5XY4 - chains B and D of the 4 polymer chains in the assembly; structure by X-ray diffraction, 1.80 A resolution.

[Chain B (and D)]
Name: Catalase
Organism: Mycothermus thermophilus
Notes: EC 1.11.1.6; chain D of this document is another copy of the same molecule, construct and numbering; everything in this record applies to it too
UniProtKB: M4GGR7 (M4GGR7_9PEZI); residues 21-698 here correspond to UniProt positions 22-699 (UniProt number = residue number + 1)
Amino-acid sequence (678 residues; numbered 21 to 698; the number before each row is that of its first residue):
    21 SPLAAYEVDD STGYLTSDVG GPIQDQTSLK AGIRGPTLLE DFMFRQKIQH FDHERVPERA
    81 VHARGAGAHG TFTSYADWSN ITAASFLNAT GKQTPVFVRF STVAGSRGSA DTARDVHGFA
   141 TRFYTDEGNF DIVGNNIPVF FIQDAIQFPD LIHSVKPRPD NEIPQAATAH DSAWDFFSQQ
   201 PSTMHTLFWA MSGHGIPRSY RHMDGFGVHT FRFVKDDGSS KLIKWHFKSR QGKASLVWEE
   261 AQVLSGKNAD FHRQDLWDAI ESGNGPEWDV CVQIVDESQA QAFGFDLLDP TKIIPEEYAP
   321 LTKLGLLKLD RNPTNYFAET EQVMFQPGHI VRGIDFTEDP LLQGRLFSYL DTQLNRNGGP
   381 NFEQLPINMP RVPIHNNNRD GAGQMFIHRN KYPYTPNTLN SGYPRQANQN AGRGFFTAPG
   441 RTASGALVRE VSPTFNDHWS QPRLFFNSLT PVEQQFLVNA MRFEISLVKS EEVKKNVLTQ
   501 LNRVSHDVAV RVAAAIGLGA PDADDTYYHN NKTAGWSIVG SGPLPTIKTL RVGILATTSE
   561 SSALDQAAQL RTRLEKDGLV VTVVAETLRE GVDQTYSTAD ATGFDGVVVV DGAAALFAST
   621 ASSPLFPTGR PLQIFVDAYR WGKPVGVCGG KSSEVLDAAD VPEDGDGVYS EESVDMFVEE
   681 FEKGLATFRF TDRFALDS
Differences from the reference sequence: engineered mutation Trp536 (Val537 in M4GGR7)
Metal / ion sites: Ca2+ near Ser255 (its only coordinating residue here); cis-heme d hydroxychlorin gamma-spirolactone Fe near Tyr369 (its only coordinating residue here)
Small-molecule neighbours:
  - cis-heme d hydroxychlorin gamma-spirolactone (HDD), molecule 1: Ile68, Phe71, Asp72
  - cis-heme d hydroxychlorin gamma-spirolactone (HDD), molecule 2: Arg79, Ala80, Val81, His82, Arg119, Ser121, Gly138, Phe139, Ala140, Val153, Gly154, Asn155, Phe160, Ala165, Phe168, Val228, His229, Val343, Phe345, Leu361, Gly364, Arg365, Ser368, Tyr369, Thr372, Gln373, Arg376
Reported in the primary citation:
  - mutagenesis - P158W, Q293W: decreased expression
  - mutagenesis - H246W, I314F, L321A: decreased catalytic activity on catechol
  - mutagenesis - H246W, I313F, I314F, E316F, E316H, L321A: unchanged catalytic activity on catalase

[Interface between chain B and chain D]
Residue-residue contacts - 261 pairs, chain B then chain D:
  Gln44(B) - Arg449(D)
  Asp45(B) - Ile166(D)
  Gln46(B) - Ile166(D)
  Gln46(B) - Gln167(D)
  Gln46(B) - Asp170(D)  hydrogen bond
  Gln46(B) - Gln200(D)
  Thr47(B) - Asp164(D)
  Thr47(B) - Ile166(D)
  Thr47(B) - Arg449(D)
  Thr47(B) - Glu450(D)
  Thr47(B) - Val451(D)
  Ser48(B) - Asp164(D)  hydrogen bond
  Ser48(B) - Ile166(D)
  Ser48(B) - Val448(D)
  Ser48(B) - Arg449(D)
  Leu49(B) - Leu447(D)
  Leu49(B) - Val448(D)
  Leu49(B) - Arg449(D)
  Lys50(B) - Ala446(D)
  Lys50(B) - Leu447(D)
  Lys50(B) - Val448(D)  hydrogen bond (backbone-backbone)
  Lys50(B) - Glu450(D)  hydrogen bond (side chain-backbone)
  Ala51(B) - Ala443(D)
  Ala51(B) - Ser444(D)
  Ala51(B) - Ala446(D)
  Ala51(B) - Leu447(D)  hydrophobic
  Gly52(B) - Ser444(D)
  Gly52(B) - Ala446(D)  hydrogen bond (backbone-backbone)
  Gly52(B) - Val448(D)
  Ile53(B) - Val448(D)
  Ile53(B) - Glu450(D)
  Ile53(B) - Val451(D)
  Ile53(B) - Ser452(D)
  Arg54(B) - Gln301(D)
  Arg54(B) - Asp306(D)  salt bridge
  Arg54(B) - Leu308(D)
  Arg54(B) - Glu358(D)
  Arg54(B) - Ser452(D)
  Gly55(B) - Glu358(D)
  Pro56(B) - Glu358(D)
  Pro56(B) - Gln363(D)
  Thr57(B) - Gln363(D)  hydrogen bond (backbone-side chain)
  Leu58(B) - Leu447(D)  hydrophobic
  Asp61(B) - Arg449(D)  salt bridge
  Met63(B) - Arg449(D)
  Phe64(B) - Ala165(D)  hydrophobic
  Phe64(B) - Ile166(D)  hydrophobic
  Phe64(B) - Gly364(D)
  Phe64(B) - Phe367(D)  hydrophobic
  Arg65(B) - Phe367(D)
  Lys67(B) - Ile166(D)  hydrogen bond (side chain-backbone)
  Lys67(B) - Pro169(D)
  Lys67(B) - Asp170(D)  salt bridge
  Ile68(B) - Ala165(D)
  Ile68(B) - Pro169(D)
  Ile68(B) - Phe367(D)  hydrophobic
  Ile68(B) - Ser368(D)
  Gln69(B) - Asp371(D)
  Phe71(B) - Phe168(D)  hydrophobic
  Phe71(B) - Pro169(D)  hydrophobic
  Phe71(B) - Ile172(D)  hydrophobic
  Asp72(B) - Phe367(D)
  Asp72(B) - Ser368(D)  hydrogen bond
  Asp72(B) - Asp371(D)
  Asp72(B) - Thr372(D)  hydrogen bond (backbone-side chain)
  Asp72(B) - Asn375(D)
  His73(B) - Asp371(D)  salt bridge
  His73(B) - Leu374(D)
  His73(B) - Asn375(D)
  Glu74(B) - His173(D)  salt bridge
  Arg75(B) - Pro77(D)
  Arg75(B) - Glu78(D)
  Arg75(B) - Ala80(D)  hydrogen bond (side chain-backbone)
  Arg75(B) - Lys176(D)
  Arg75(B) - Asn375(D)  hydrogen bond (backbone-side chain)
  Val76(B) - Pro77(D)
  Pro77(B) - Arg75(D)
  Pro77(B) - Val76(D)
  Pro77(B) - Pro77(D)
  Glu78(B) - Arg75(D)
  Glu78(B) - Arg127(D)  salt bridge
  Ala80(B) - Arg75(D)  hydrogen bond (backbone-side chain)
  Arg84(B) - Gln185(D)
  Ser126(B) - Arg127(D)
  Ser126(B) - Gly128(D)
  Arg127(B) - Glu78(D)  salt bridge
  Arg127(B) - Ser126(D)
  Arg127(B) - Arg127(D)  hydrogen bond (backbone-backbone)
  Arg127(B) - Gly128(D)  hydrogen bond (backbone-backbone)
  Arg127(B) - Ser129(D)
  Arg127(B) - Glu182(D)  salt bridge
  Gly128(B) - Ser126(D)
  Gly128(B) - Gly128(D)
  Gly128(B) - Ser129(D)
  Gly128(B) - Gln185(D)
  Ser129(B) - Gly128(D)
  Asp164(B) - Thr47(D)
  Asp164(B) - Ser48(D)  hydrogen bond
  Ala165(B) - Phe64(D)  hydrophobic
  Ala165(B) - Ile68(D)
  Ile166(B) - Asp45(D)
  Ile166(B) - Gln46(D)
  Ile166(B) - Thr47(D)
  Ile166(B) - Ser48(D)
  Ile166(B) - Phe64(D)  hydrophobic
  Ile166(B) - Lys67(D)  hydrogen bond (backbone-side chain)
  Gln167(B) - Gln46(D)  hydrogen bond (side chain-backbone)
  Phe168(B) - Phe71(D)  hydrophobic
  Pro169(B) - Lys67(D)
  Pro169(B) - Ile68(D)
  Pro169(B) - Phe71(D)  hydrophobic
  Asp170(B) - Gln46(D)  hydrogen bond
  Asp170(B) - Lys67(D)  salt bridge
  Ile172(B) - Phe71(D)  hydrophobic
  His173(B) - Glu74(D)  salt bridge
  Lys176(B) - Arg75(D)
  Arg178(B) - Trp277(D)
  Pro179(B) - Asn335(D)
  Pro179(B) - Tyr336(D)  hydrogen bond (backbone-backbone)
  Asp180(B) - Trp277(D)
  Asp180(B) - Pro333(D)
  Asp180(B) - Thr334(D)
  Asp180(B) - Tyr336(D)  hydrogen bond (backbone-backbone)
  Asn181(B) - Arg273(D)
  Asn181(B) - Trp277(D)
  Asn181(B) - Tyr336(D)
  Glu182(B) - Arg127(D)  salt bridge
  Glu182(B) - Asp270(D)
  Glu182(B) - Arg273(D)  salt bridge
  Glu182(B) - Tyr336(D)
  Ile183(B) - Asp270(D)
  Ile183(B) - Arg273(D)
  Ile183(B) - Gln274(D)
  Pro184(B) - Asp270(D)
  Gln185(B) - Arg84(D)
  Gln185(B) - Gly128(D)
  Gln185(B) - Asp270(D)  hydrogen bond (backbone-side chain)
  Gln200(B) - Gln46(D)
  Glu259(B) - Pro627(D)
  Gln262(B) - Gly266(D)
  Gln262(B) - Lys267(D)  hydrogen bond
  Ser265(B) - Gly266(D)
  Gly266(B) - Gln262(D)
  Gly266(B) - Ser265(D)
  Gly266(B) - Gly266(D)
  Lys267(B) - Gln262(D)  hydrogen bond
  Asp270(B) - Glu182(D)
  Asp270(B) - Ile183(D)
  Asp270(B) - Pro184(D)
  Asp270(B) - Gln185(D)  hydrogen bond (side chain-backbone)
  Arg273(B) - Asn181(D)
  Arg273(B) - Glu182(D)  salt bridge
  Arg273(B) - Ile183(D)
  Gln274(B) - Ile183(D)
  Trp277(B) - Arg178(D)
  Trp277(B) - Asp180(D)
  Trp277(B) - Asn181(D)
  Gln301(B) - Arg54(D)  hydrogen bond
  Asp306(B) - Arg54(D)  salt bridge
  Leu308(B) - Arg54(D)
  Pro333(B) - Asp180(D)
  Thr334(B) - Asp180(D)
  Asn335(B) - Pro179(D)
  Tyr336(B) - Pro179(D)  hydrogen bond (backbone-backbone)
  Tyr336(B) - Asp180(D)
  Tyr336(B) - Asn181(D)
  Tyr336(B) - Glu182(D)  hydrogen bond
  Glu358(B) - Arg54(D)
  Glu358(B) - Gly55(D)
  Glu358(B) - Pro56(D)
  Gln363(B) - Pro56(D)
  Gln363(B) - Thr57(D)  hydrogen bond (side chain-backbone)
  Gly364(B) - Phe64(D)
  Phe367(B) - Phe64(D)  hydrophobic
  Phe367(B) - Arg65(D)
  Phe367(B) - Ile68(D)  hydrophobic
  Phe367(B) - Asp72(D)
  Ser368(B) - Ile68(D)
  Ser368(B) - Asp72(D)  hydrogen bond
  Asp371(B) - Gln69(D)
  Asp371(B) - Asp72(D)
  Asp371(B) - His73(D)  salt bridge
  Thr372(B) - Asp72(D)  hydrogen bond (side chain-backbone)
  Asn375(B) - Asp72(D)
  Asn375(B) - His73(D)
  Asn375(B) - Arg75(D)  hydrogen bond (side chain-backbone)
  Ala443(B) - Ala51(D)
  Ala443(B) - Pro56(D)
  Ser444(B) - Ala51(D)
  Ser444(B) - Gly52(D)
  Ala446(B) - Lys50(D)
  Ala446(B) - Gly52(D)  hydrogen bond (backbone-backbone)
  Leu447(B) - Leu49(D)
  Leu447(B) - Lys50(D)
  Leu447(B) - Leu58(D)  hydrophobic
  Val448(B) - Ser48(D)
  Val448(B) - Leu49(D)
  Val448(B) - Lys50(D)  hydrogen bond (backbone-backbone)
  Arg449(B) - Gln44(D)
  Arg449(B) - Thr47(D)
  Arg449(B) - Ser48(D)
  Arg449(B) - Leu49(D)
  Arg449(B) - Asp61(D)  salt bridge
  Arg449(B) - Met63(D)
  Glu450(B) - Thr47(D)
  Glu450(B) - Lys50(D)  hydrogen bond (backbone-side chain)
  Glu450(B) - Ile53(D)
  Val451(B) - Thr47(D)
  Val451(B) - Ile53(D)
  Ser452(B) - Ile53(D)
  Ser452(B) - Arg54(D)
  Asn479(B) - Pro624(D)  hydrogen bond (side chain-backbone)
  Arg482(B) - Pro624(D)  hydrogen bond (side chain-backbone)
  Arg482(B) - Leu625(D)
  Phe483(B) - Ser597(D)
  Phe483(B) - Thr598(D)
  Ser486(B) - Leu588(D)
  Ser486(B) - Thr595(D)
  Ser486(B) - Thr598(D)
  Leu487(B) - Thr598(D)
  Ala514(B) - Thr587(D)
  Ala515(B) - Thr587(D)
  Ala515(B) - Leu588(D)  hydrogen bond (backbone-backbone)
  Ala515(B) - Thr595(D)
  Ala515(B) - Leu625(D)  hydrophobic
  Ile516(B) - Leu588(D)
  Gly517(B) - Leu588(D)  hydrogen bond (backbone-backbone)
  Thr587(B) - Ala514(D)
  Thr587(B) - Ala515(D)
  Leu588(B) - Ser486(D)
  Leu588(B) - Lys494(D)
  Leu588(B) - Ala515(D)  hydrogen bond (backbone-backbone)
  Leu588(B) - Ile516(D)
  Leu588(B) - Gly517(D)  hydrogen bond (backbone-backbone)
  Thr595(B) - Ser486(D)
  Thr595(B) - Ala515(D)
  Ser597(B) - Phe483(D)
  Thr598(B) - Phe483(D)
  Thr598(B) - Ser486(D)
  Thr598(B) - Leu487(D)
  Ser619(B) - Asp660(D)
  Ser622(B) - Ala695(D)
  Ser623(B) - Ala695(D)
  Pro624(B) - Asn479(D)  hydrogen bond (backbone-side chain)
  Pro624(B) - Arg482(D)
  Pro624(B) - Ala695(D)
  Pro624(B) - Leu696(D)
  Pro624(B) - Asp697(D)
  Leu625(B) - Arg482(D)
  Pro627(B) - Glu259(D)
  Thr628(B) - Arg640(D)  hydrogen bond (backbone-side chain)
  Gly629(B) - Arg640(D)
  Gln633(B) - Gln633(D)
  Arg640(B) - Thr628(D)
  Arg640(B) - Gly629(D)
  Asp660(B) - Ser619(D)
  Ala695(B) - Ser622(D)
  Ala695(B) - Ser623(D)
  Ala695(B) - Pro624(D)
  Leu696(B) - Pro624(D)
  Asp697(B) - Pro624(D)
Also at the interface, not in a pair above, chain B (130 interface residues in all): Arg79, Val81, Val263, Ala269, Ala300, Phe337, Pro360, Leu374, Gly445, Pro453, Gln475, Lys494, Arg630, Arg693
Also at the interface, not in a pair above, chain D (131 interface residues in all): Arg79, Val81, Val263, Ala269, Ala300, Phe337, Pro360, Gly445, Pro453, Thr454, Gln475, Arg630, Arg693

[Summary]
Chain B and chain D form an interface of 130 and 131 residues respectively; the contacts include 42 hydrogen
bonds and 16 salt bridges. Polar pairs include Arg54(B)-Asp306(D), Asp61(B)-Arg449(D) and Lys67(B)-Asp170(D).
The paper reports that H246W, I314F and L321A of chain B reduce catalytic activity on catechol; P158W and
Q293W of chain B reduce expression; 8 substitutions were tested in all.
Both chains are Catalase (Mycothermus thermophilus). Entry 5XY4 (CATPO mutant - V536W) was determined by X-ray
diffraction, deposited together with 5ZZ1, 5Y17 and 5XVZ.
